PDB entry 8VAR | electron microscopy, 3.90 A resolution | chains D and E of the 9 polymer chains in the assembly

== Chain D ==
Name: DNA polymerase III subunit tau
From: Escherichia coli
Notes: EC 2.7.7.7
UniProtKB: P06710 (DPO3X_ECOLI); numbering as in UniProt (aligned over 1-373)
Sequence (376 residues; numbered -2 to 373; the number before each row is that of its first residue; numbers below 1 keep their minus sign (Gly-2 is residue -2)):
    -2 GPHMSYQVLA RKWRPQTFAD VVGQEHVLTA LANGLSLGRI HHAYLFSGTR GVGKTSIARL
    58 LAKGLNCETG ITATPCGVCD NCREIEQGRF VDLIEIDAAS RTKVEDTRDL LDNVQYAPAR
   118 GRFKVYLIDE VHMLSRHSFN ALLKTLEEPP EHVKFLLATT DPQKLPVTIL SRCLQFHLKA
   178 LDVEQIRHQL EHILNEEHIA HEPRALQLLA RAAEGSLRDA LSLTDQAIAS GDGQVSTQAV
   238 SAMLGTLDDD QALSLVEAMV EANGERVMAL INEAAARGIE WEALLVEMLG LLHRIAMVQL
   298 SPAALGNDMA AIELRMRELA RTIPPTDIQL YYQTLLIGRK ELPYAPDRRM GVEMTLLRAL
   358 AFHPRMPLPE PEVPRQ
Disordered / not traced: -2 to 1, 362-373
Differences from the reference sequence: expression tag (-2 to 0)
Metal / ion sites: Mg2+: Thr52, Asp126 (together with ADP); Zn2+: Cys64, Cys73, Cys76, Cys79
Ligand contacts:
  - ADP / beryllium trifluoride, molecule 1: Ala7, Arg8, Trp10, Arg11, Pro12, Val18, Val19, Gln21, Gly45, Thr46, Arg47, Gly48, Val49, Gly50, Lys51, Thr52, Ser53, Asp126, Glu127, Thr157, Gln186, Leu214, Arg215
  - ADP / beryllium trifluoride, molecule 2: Glu144, Thr165, Arg169
Curated features (UniProtKB/Swiss-Prot):
  - binding site (ATP): Gly45 to Thr52
  - binding site (Zn(2+)): Cys64, Cys73, Cys76, Cys79
  - mutagenesis: Gly118 (G118D: In dnaX2016(Ts); present in both isoforms, unable to grow at 42 degrees Celsius)
Reported in the primary citation:
  - catalytic residues: Glu127 (citing earlier work)
  - mutagenesis - K141A: decreased catalytic activity

== Chain E ==
Name: DNA polymerase III subunit delta'
From: Escherichia coli
UniProtKB: P28631 (HOLB_ECOLI); residues 1-334 here = UniProt positions 1-334
Sequence (337 residues; row label = number of the first residue in the row; numbers below 1 keep their minus sign (Gly-2 is residue -2)):
    -2 GPHMRWYPWL RPDFEKLVAS YQAGRGHHAL LIQALPGMGD DALIYALSRY LLCQQPQGHK
    58 SCGHCRGCQL MQAGTHPDYY TLAPEKGKNT LGVDAVREVT EKLNEHARLG GAKVVWVTDA
   118 ALLTDAAANA LLKTLEEPPA ETWFFLATRE PERLLATLRS RCRLHYLAPP PEQYAVTWLS
   178 REVTMSQDAL LAALRLSAGS PGAALALFQG DNWQARETLC QALAYSVPSG DWYSLLAALN
   238 HEQAPARLHW LATLLMDALK RHHGAAQVTN VDVPGLVAEL ANHLSPSRLQ AILGDVCHIR
   298 EQLMSVTGIN RELLITDLLL RIEHYLQPGV VLPVPHL
Disordered / not traced: -2 to 0
Differences from the reference sequence: expression tag (-2 to 0)
Metal / ion sites: Zn2+: Cys50, Cys59, Cys62, Cys65
Ligand contacts: ADP / beryllium trifluoride: Glu133, Thr154, Arg158
Reported in the primary citation:
  - mutagenesis - K130A: decreased catalytic activity

== Chain D / chain E interface ==
Pairs across the interface (61):
  Tyr3(D) - Gly21(E)
  Gln4(D) - Arg22(E)
  Val5(D) - His24(E)
  Val5(D) - His25(E)
  Arg8(D) - Glu134(E)  salt bridge
  Arg8(D) - Pro135(E)  hydrogen bond (side chain-backbone)
  Arg11(D) - Glu133(E)  salt bridge
  Arg11(D) - Glu134(E)  salt bridge
  Arg47(D) - Ala153(E)
  Arg47(D) - Arg156(E)
  Asp94(D) - Lys130(E)
  Ala96(D) - Arg94(E)
  Ala96(D) - Asn126(E)
  Ala96(D) - Ala127(E)
  Ser97(D) - Arg94(E)  hydrogen bond (backbone-side chain)
  Thr99(D) - Arg94(E)
  Glu127(D) - Leu129(E)
  His129(D) - Asn126(E)
  Met130(D) - Asn126(E)
  Arg215(D) - Ser157(E)  hydrogen bond
  Arg215(D) - Arg158(E)
  Asp216(D) - Ser157(E)
  Ser219(D) - Ser157(E)
  Asp222(D) - His24(E)
  Asp222(D) - Arg160(E)
  Gln223(D) - Arg160(E)
  Gln223(D) - Leu161(E)  hydrogen bond (side chain-backbone)
  Ala226(D) - Ser17(E)
  Ala226(D) - Arg160(E)
  Ser227(D) - Lys13(E)
  Gly228(D) - Lys13(E)
  Gly261(D) - His260(E)
  Glu262(D) - His260(E)
  Glu262(D) - Gly261(E)
  Met265(D) - Lys257(E)
  Met265(D) - Ala262(E)  hydrophobic
  Asn269(D) - Gln264(E)
  Ile334(D) - Leu334(E)  hydrophobic
  Lys337(D) - Leu334(E)  hydrogen bond (side chain-backbone)
  Tyr341(D) - Glu298(E)
  Ala342(D) - Arg146(E)  hydrogen bond (backbone-side chain)
  Pro343(D) - Arg146(E)  hydrogen bond (backbone-side chain)
  Pro343(D) - His246(E)
  Pro343(D) - Arg297(E)
  Asp344(D) - Arg146(E)
  Asp344(D) - Ala195(E)
  Arg345(D) - Arg146(E)
  Arg345(D) - Glu147(E)  salt bridge
  Met347(D) - His246(E)
  Met347(D) - Met253(E)  hydrophobic
  Glu350(D) - Met253(E)
  Glu350(D) - Lys257(E)  salt bridge
  Met351(D) - Met253(E)  hydrophobic
  Met351(D) - Leu290(E)  hydrophobic
  Met351(D) - Cys294(E)  hydrophobic
  Leu354(D) - Leu256(E)  hydrophobic
  Leu354(D) - His260(E)
  Leu354(D) - Gln287(E)
  Arg355(D) - Gln287(E)
  Arg355(D) - Pro332(E)
  Leu357(D) - His260(E)
Also at the interface, not in a pair above, chain D (44 interface residues in all): Thr52, Arg56, Arg98, Ile225, Pro340, Arg346
Also at the interface, not in a pair above, chain E (49 interface residues in all): Ala123, Trp140, Glu149, Arg150, Thr154, His162, Tyr163, Glu169, Ala249, Gly291, His333

== Overview ==
44 residues of chain D and 49 residues of chain E are in contact, with 7 hydrogen bonds and 5 salt bridges.
Polar contacts include Arg8(D)-Glu134(E), Arg11(D)-Glu133(E) and Arg11(D)-Glu134(E). One ADP / beryllium
trifluoride molecule is bound between chain D and chain E. The paper reports the catalytic residue Glu127(D);
K141A of chain D reduces catalytic activity.
Chain D is DNA polymerase III subunit tau and chain E is DNA polymerase III subunit delta', both from
Escherichia coli; the structure, Structure of the E. coli clamp loader bound to the beta clamp in a
Closed-DNA2 conformation, was determined by electron microscopy, deposited together with 8VAL, 8VAM, 8VAN,
8VAP, 8VAQ, 8VAS and 8VAT.
